3DO7 - chains A and B of the 4 polymer chains in the assembly; structure by X-ray diffraction, 3.05 A resolution.

# Chain A
Protein: Avian reticuloendotheliosis viral (V-rel) oncogene related B
Source organism: Mus musculus
Notes: fragment: rhr
Reference sequence: Q8VE46 (Q8VE46_MOUSE); residues 88-383 here = UniProt positions 88-383
Sequence (296 residues; row label = number of the first residue in the row):
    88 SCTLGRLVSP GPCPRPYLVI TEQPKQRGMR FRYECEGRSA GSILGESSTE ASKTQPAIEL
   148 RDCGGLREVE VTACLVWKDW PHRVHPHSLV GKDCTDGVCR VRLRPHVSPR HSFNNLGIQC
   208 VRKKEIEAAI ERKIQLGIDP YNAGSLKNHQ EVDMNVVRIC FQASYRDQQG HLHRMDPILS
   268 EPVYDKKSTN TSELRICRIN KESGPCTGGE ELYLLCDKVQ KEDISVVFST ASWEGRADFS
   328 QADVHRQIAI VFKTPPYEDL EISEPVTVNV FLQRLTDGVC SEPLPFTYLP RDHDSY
Sequence notes: conflict Q142 (Leu in Q8VE46)
Disulfide bonds: C181-C186

# Chain B
Protein: Nuclear factor NF-kappa-B p100 subunit
Source organism: Homo sapiens
Notes: fragment: rhr
Reference sequence: Q00653 (NFKB2_HUMAN); residue numbers follow UniProt; this construct covers 37-329
Sequence (293 residues; numbered 37 to 329; the number before each row is that of its first residue):
    37 GPYLVIVEQP KQRGFRFRYG CEGPSHGGLP GASSEKGRKT YPTVKICNYE GPAKIEVDLV
    97 THSDPPRAHA HSLVGKQCSE LGICAVSVGP KDMTAQFNNL GVLHVTKKNM MGTMIQKLQR
   157 QRLRSRPQGL TEAEQRELEQ EAKELKKVMD LSIVRLRFSA FLRDSDGSFS LPLKPVISQP
   217 IHDSKSPGAS NLKISRMDKT AGSVRGGDEV YLLCDKVQKD DIEVRFYEDD ENGWQAFGDF
   277 SPTDVHKQYA IVFRTPPYHK MKIERPVTVF LQLKRKRGGD VSDSKQFTYY PLV
Sequence notes: conflict D200 (Ala in Q00653)
Disulfide bonds: C114-C120
UniProt features mapped onto this chain:
  - modified residue: S161 (Phosphoserine)
  - mutagenesis: Y247 to L249 (Two-fold reduction in heterodimerization with RelA)

# How chain A and chain B interact
Contacting residue pairs (29; chain A residue first):
  C284(A) with H282(B)
  R285(A) with E245(B), salt bridge; Y247(B); D280(B), salt bridge; V288(B)
  I286(A) with Y247(B), hydrogen bond (backbone-side chain)
  N287(A) with D234(B), hydrogen bond; Y247(B)
  Y300(A) with R232(B); M233(B), hydrogen bond (side chain-backbone); D234(B); Y247(B), hydrophobic; L249(B), hydrophobic
  L302(A) with H282(B)
  C303(A) with H282(B), hydrogen bond (backbone-side chain); K283(B), hydrogen bond (backbone-side chain)
  D304(A) with K283(B), salt bridge
  D330(A) with R232(B), salt bridge
  H332(A) with S231(B); L249(B); C250(B), hydrogen bond (side chain-backbone); Y285(B), hydrogen bond (side chain-backbone)
  R333(A) with C250(B); D251(B), salt bridge; Y285(B)
  I335(A) with H282(B), hydrogen bond (backbone-side chain); K283(B); Y285(B)
  V338(A) with R232(B)
Interface residues without a listed pair, chain A (17 interface residues in all): E298, L301, K305, A336
Interface residues without a listed pair, chain B (15 interface residues in all): A286

# Overview
17 residues of chain A and 15 residues of chain B are in contact; the contacts include 8 hydrogen bonds and 5
salt bridges. Polar pairs include R285(A)-E245(B), R285(A)-D280(B) and D304(A)-K283(B). From UniProt: 3
mutagenesis sites on chain B.
Here chain A is Avian reticuloendotheliosis viral (V-rel) oncogene related B (Mus musculus) and chain B is
Nuclear factor NF-kappa-B p100 subunit (Homo sapiens). Entry 3DO7 (X-ray structure of a NF-kB p52/RelB/DNA
complex) was determined by X-ray diffraction.
